3WKJ - chains F and J of the 10 polymer chains in the assembly; structure by X-ray diffraction, 2.80 A resolution.

# Chain F
Molecule: Histone H4
Organism: Homo sapiens
UniProtKB: P62805 (H4_HUMAN); residues 0-102 here correspond to UniProt positions 1-103 (UniProt number = residue number + 1)
Amino-acid sequence (106 residues; row label = number of the first residue in the row; numbers below 1 keep their minus sign (Gly-3 is residue -3)):
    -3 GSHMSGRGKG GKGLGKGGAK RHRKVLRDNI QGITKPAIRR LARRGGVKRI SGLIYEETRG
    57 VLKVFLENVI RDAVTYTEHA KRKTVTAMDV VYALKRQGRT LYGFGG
Unresolved in the structure: -3 to 18
Differences from the reference sequence: expression tag (-3 to -1)
Swiss-Prot annotation at these positions:
  - DNA-binding region: Lys16 to Lys20
  - modified residue: Ser1 (N-acetylserine), Arg3 (Asymmetric dimethylarginine), Lys5 (N6-(2-hydroxyisobutyryl)lysine), Lys8 (N6-(2-hydroxyisobutyryl)lysine), Lys12 (N6-(2-hydroxyisobutyryl)lysine), Lys16 (N6-(2-hydroxyisobutyryl)lysine), Lys20 (N6,N6,N6-trimethyllysine), Lys31 (N6-(2-hydroxyisobutyryl)lysine), Lys44 (N6-(2-hydroxyisobutyryl)lysine), Ser47 (Phosphoserine), Tyr51 (Phosphotyrosine), Lys59 (N6-(2-hydroxyisobutyryl)lysine), Lys77 (N6-(2-hydroxyisobutyryl)lysine), Lys79 (N6-(2-hydroxyisobutyryl)lysine), Thr80 (Phosphothreonine), Tyr88 (Phosphotyrosine), Lys91 (N6-(2-hydroxyisobutyryl)lysine)
  - cross-link (Glycyl lysine isopeptide (Lys-Gly)): Lys12 (interchain with G-Cter in SUMO2), Lys20 (interchain with G-Cter in SUMO2), Lys31 (interchain with G-Cter in SUMO2), Lys59 (interchain with G-Cter in SUMO2), Lys79 (interchain with G-Cter in SUMO2), Lys91 (interchain with G-Cter in SUMO2)

# Chain J
Molecule: 146-nt DNA strand
Organism: Homo sapiens
Sequence (146 nucleotides; row label = number of the first residue in the row):
   147 ATCAATATCC ACCTGCAGAT TCTACCAAAA GTGTATTTGG AAACTGCTCC ATCAAAAGGC
   207 ATGTTCAGCT GAATTCAGCT GAACATGCCT TTTGATGGAG CAGTTTCCAA ATACACTTTT
   267 GGTAGAATCT GCAGGTGGAT ATTGAT
Unresolved in the structure: 147
Bound ions: Mn2+ site 1 near DG217 (its only coordinating residue here); Mn2+ site 2 near DG267 (its only coordinating residue here)

# How chain F and chain J interact
Pairs across the interface (8; chain F residue first):
  Arg19(F) - DT198(J)  salt bridge to the phosphate
  Thr30(F) - DA207(J)  sugar contact
  Thr30(F) - DT208(J)  phosphate contact
  Pro32(F) - DA207(J)  phosphate contact
  Pro32(F) - DT208(J)  phosphate contact
  Arg36(F) - DA207(J)  salt bridge to the phosphate
  Arg45(F) - DT216(J)  sugar contact
  Lys77(F) - DA187(J)  salt bridge to the phosphate
Interface residues without a listed pair, chain F (7 interface residues in all): Thr80
Interface residues without a listed pair, chain J (7 interface residues in all): DC196, DG217

# Summary
Chain F and chain J each contribute 7 residues to their interface; the contacts include 3 salt bridges. Polar
pairs include Arg19(F)-DT198(J), Arg36(F)-DA207(J) and Lys77(F)-DA187(J). From UniProt: a DNA-binding region
on chain F.
Chain F is Histone H4 and chain J is a 146-nt DNA strand, both from Homo sapiens; the structure, The
nucleosome containing human TSH2B, was determined by X-ray diffraction.
